PDB entry 4PQA | X-ray diffraction, 1.78 A resolution | chain A

# Chain A
Protein: Succinyl-diaminopimelate desuccinylase
Organism: Neisseria meningitidis
Notes: EC 3.5.1.18
UniProt: Q9JYL2 (DAPE_NEIMB); numbering as in UniProt (aligned over 1-381)
Amino-acid sequence (381 residues; numbered 1 to 381; the number before each row is that of its first residue):
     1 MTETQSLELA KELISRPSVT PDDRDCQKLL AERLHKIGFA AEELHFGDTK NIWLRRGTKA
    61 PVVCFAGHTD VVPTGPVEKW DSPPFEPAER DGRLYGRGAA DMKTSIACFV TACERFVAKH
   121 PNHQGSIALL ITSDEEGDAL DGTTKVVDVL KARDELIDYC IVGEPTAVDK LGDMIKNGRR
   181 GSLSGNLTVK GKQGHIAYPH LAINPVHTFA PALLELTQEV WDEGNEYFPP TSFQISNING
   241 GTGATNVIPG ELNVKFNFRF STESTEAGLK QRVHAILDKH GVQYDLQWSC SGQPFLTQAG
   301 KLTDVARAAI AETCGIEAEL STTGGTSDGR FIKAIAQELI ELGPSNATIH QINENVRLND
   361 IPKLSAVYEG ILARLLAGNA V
Not modelled in the structure: 1, 377-381
Curated features (UniProtKB/Swiss-Prot):
  - active site: Asp70, Glu135 (Proton acceptor)
  - binding site (Zn(2+)): His68, Asp101, Glu136, Glu164, His350
Ion coordination: Zn2+ site 1: His68, Asp101, Glu164 (together with L-captopril); Zn2+ site 2: Asp101, Glu136, His350 (together with L-captopril)
Ligand contacts: L-captopril (X8Z): His68, Asp101, Glu135, Glu136, Glu164, Pro165, Arg179, His195, Tyr198, Gly324, Gly325, Thr326, Ser327, Asn346, Ile349, His350
Reported in the primary citation:
  - Zn2+ coordination: His68, Asp101, Glu136, Glu164, His350
  - binding site for L-captopril: Pro165, Arg179, Tyr198, Gly325, Asn346

# Summary
Chain A binds L-captopril. The Zn2+ site 1 is built by His68, Asp101 and Glu164. From UniProt: active-site
residues Asp70 and Glu135 and 5 Zn2+-binding residues. From the paper: a binding site for L-captopril at
Pro165, Arg179 and Tyr198 among others; Zn2+ coordination by His68, Asp101 and Glu136 among others.
Chain A is Succinyl-diaminopimelate desuccinylase (Neisseria meningitidis); the structure, Crystal Structure
of succinyl-diaminopimelate desuccinylase from Neisseria meningitidis MC58 in complex with the Inhibitor
Captopril, was determined by X-ray diffraction, deposited together with 4PPZ and 4O23.
